PDB entry 8XZV | electron microscopy, 3.16 A resolution | chains R and S of the 19 polymer chains in the assembly

== Chain R ==
Molecule: Thioredoxin-like protein CITRX, chloroplastic
Source organism: Spinacia oleracea
UniProt: A0A9R0J865 (A0A9R0J865_SPIOL); numbering as in UniProt (aligned over 1-181)
Sequence (181 residues; row label = number of the first residue in the row):
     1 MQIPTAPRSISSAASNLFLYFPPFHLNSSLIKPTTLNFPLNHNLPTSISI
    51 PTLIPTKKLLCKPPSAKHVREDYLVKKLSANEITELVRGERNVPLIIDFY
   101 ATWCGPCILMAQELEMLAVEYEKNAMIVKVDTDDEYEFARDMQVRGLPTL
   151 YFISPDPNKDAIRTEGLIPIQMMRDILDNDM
Unresolved in the structure: 1-65
Construct notes: conflict Phe21 (Ser in A0A9R0J865)
Disulfide bonds: Cys104-Cys107

== Chain S ==
Molecule: Fructokinase-like 2, chloroplastic isoform X2
Source organism: Spinacia oleracea
UniProt: A0A9R0K4E6 (A0A9R0K4E6_SPIOL); the construct has insertions or renumbered stretches relative to UniProt, so the offset changes along the chain: -9 to 113 = UniProt 1-123; 124-573 = UniProt 124-573
Sequence (583 residues; numbered -9 to 573; the number before each row is that of its first residue; numbers below 1 keep their minus sign (Met-9 is residue -9)):
    -9 MASLSFTQFRSIPRWNYKAPVLATVEFMLVTDHRLQNRCVLSETSKKAIV
    41 ASVVQDEGPNEPEGTKKTRTRRTTTRGRKKATTELQDGDSELTLSASASE
    91 QEISDPEASISGSEKPKRRTRKKVLHTEMKLFSAVSAISTEKVKTEKKPR
   141 GRKRKEETSKVDDDISETEFINLEEVVYLADEENEDDNIDLNLEKCNGED
   191 IDFTYGWPPLVCCFGAAQHAFVPSGRPANRLIDHQIHEALKEALWAPDKF
   241 IRAPGGSAGGVAIALASLGGRVAFMGKLGNDDYGQTMLYYLNVKSVQTRS
   291 VCVDDKRWTAMSQMKIAKRGALRATTVKPCAEDSLSKSEINIDVLKEAKM
   341 FYLNTSSLVDANMRKTTMRALKISKKLGSVIFYDLNLPLPLWKSGEETKS
   391 LIQQVWSLADVIEVTKQELEFLCGMNPPEEFDTKKNQRFKFEHYEADIIA
   441 PLWHENLKVLFVTNGTSKIHYYTKEHNGAVLGVEDAPMSPFTQDMSASGD
   491 GLVAALMRMLAVQPHLITDKEYLERSVKYAINCGVIEQWIVTRQQGYPPK
   541 VGIEEDEEETIPDPSGIRSTTEREFRTRMPVLC
Unresolved in the structure: -9 to 195, 540-573
Construct notes: insertion (114-123)

== How chain R and chain S interact ==
Residue-residue contacts - 87 pairs, chain R then chain S:
  Tyr73(R) with Gln225(S), hydrogen bond (side chain-backbone); Ile226(S); His227(S), hydrogen bond
  Ile83(R) with Leu312(S), hydrophobic
  Thr84(R) with Ala311(S); Leu312(S)
  Val87(R) with Lys308(S); Ala311(S)
  Arg88(R) with Ile306(S); Lys308(S)
  Phe99(R) with Leu312(S), hydrophobic
  Tyr100(R) with His224(S), hydrogen bond
  Thr102(R) with Arg220(S); Leu221(S); Ile222(S)
  Trp103(R) with Ser214(S); Gly215(S); Ala218(S); Ala233(S), hydrophobic; Phe240(S); Ile241(S)
  Gly105(R) with Val212(S); Asp484(S)
  Pro106(R) with Ala210(S); Val212(S)
  Ile108(R) with Leu230(S), hydrophobic
  Leu109(R) with Lys231(S)
  Gln112(R) with Lys231(S)
  Asp131(R) with His224(S), salt bridge
  Asp133(R) with Arg216(S)
  Tyr136(R) with Arg216(S); Lys383(S), hydrogen bond
  Phe138(R) with Leu312(S), hydrophobic
  Ala139(R) with Leu379(S), hydrophobic
  Arg140(R) with Arg313(S), hydrogen bond (backbone-side chain); Lys383(S)
  Asp141(R) with Leu312(S); Arg313(S), hydrogen bond (side chain-backbone); Ala314(S), hydrogen bond (backbone-backbone)
  Met142(R) with Met304(S), hydrophobic; Leu312(S); Ala314(S), hydrophobic
  Gln143(R) with Arg313(S), hydrogen bond; Ala314(S), hydrogen bond (side chain-backbone); Thr315(S)
  Val144(R) with Leu379(S); Pro380(S)
  Arg145(R) with Asp323(S), salt bridge; Ser346(S); Val349(S); Asp350(S), salt bridge; Pro378(S); Leu379(S), hydrogen bond (backbone-backbone); Pro380(S)
  Gly146(R) with Phe211(S)
  Leu147(R) with Val212(S), hydrophobic
  Pro148(R) with Phe211(S)
  Tyr151(R) with Met304(S), hydrophobic
  Phe152(R) with Tyr273(S); Met301(S), hydrophobic
  Asn158(R) with Ile306(S)
  Lys159(R) with Lys305(S); Ile306(S)
  Asp160(R) with Lys305(S); Val317(S)
  Ala161(R) with Gln303(S); Met304(S)
  Ile162(R) with Trp298(S), hydrophobic; Met301(S), hydrophobic; Gln303(S)
  Arg163(R) with Met301(S); Ser302(S), hydrogen bond (backbone-backbone); Gln303(S); Met304(S)
  Thr164(R) with Ala300(S); Met301(S)
  Glu165(R) with Phe211(S); Ala300(S), hydrogen bond (backbone-backbone)
  Gly166(R) with Gln208(S)
  Leu167(R) with His209(S)
  Ile168(R) with Tyr273(S), hydrophobic
  Met172(R) with Asp272(S); Tyr273(S), hydrophobic; Thr276(S)
  Ile176(R) with Asp272(S); Tyr273(S), hydrophobic
  Asp180(R) with Trp298(S)
Interface residues without a listed pair, chain R (47 interface residues in all): Lys77, Asp156, Met173
Interface residues without a listed pair, chain S (51 interface residues in all): Pro213, Pro217, Thr316

== Summary ==
The interface between chain R and chain S involves 47 residues on one side and 51 on the other; the contacts
include 12 hydrogen bonds and 3 salt bridges. Polar pairs include Asp131(R)-His224(S), Arg145(R)-Asp323(S) and
Arg145(R)-Asp350(S).
Chain R is Thioredoxin-like protein CITRX, chloroplastic and chain S is Fructokinase-like 2, chloroplastic
isoform X2, both from Spinacia oleracea; the structure, Architecture of the spinach plastid-encoded RNA
polymerase, was determined by electron microscopy.
